PDB entry 7BP6 | X-ray diffraction, 1.58 A resolution | chains C and D of the 3 polymer chains in the assembly

== Chain C ==
Molecule: Histone H2A.6
Organism: Arabidopsis thaliana
UniProt: Q9LD28 (H2A6_ARATH); numbering as in UniProt (aligned over 14-106)
Sequence (93 residues; row label = number of the first residue in the row):
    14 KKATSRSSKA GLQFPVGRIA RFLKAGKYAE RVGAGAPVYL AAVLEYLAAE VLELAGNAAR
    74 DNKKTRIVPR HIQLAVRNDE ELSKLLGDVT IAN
Not modelled in the structure: 14-15, 105-106

== Chain D ==
Molecule: Histone H2B.1
Organism: Arabidopsis thaliana
UniProt: Q9LQQ4 (H2B1_ARATH); residues 51-148 here = UniProt positions 51-148
Sequence (98 residues; each row starts with the number of its first residue):
    51 KKRSKKNVET YKIYIFKVLK QVHPDIGISS KAMGIMNSFI NDIFEKLAQE SSKLARYNKK
   111 PTITSREIQT AVRLVLPGEL AKHAVSEGTK AVTKFTSS
Not modelled in the structure: 51-58
UniProt features mapped onto this chain:
  - cross-link: Lys144 (Glycyl lysine isopeptide (Lys-Gly) (interchain with G-Cter in ubiquitin))

== Interface between chain C and chain D ==
Pairs across the interface - 111 pairs, chain C then chain D:
  Arg19(C) - Phe145(D)
  Lys22(C) - Lys144(D)
  Lys22(C) - Phe145(D)
  Lys22(C) - Ser148(D)
  Ala23(C) - Ala141(D)
  Ala23(C) - Lys144(D)
  Gly24(C) - Lys144(D)
  Gln26(C) - Tyr64(D)
  Gln26(C) - Lys67(D)
  Phe27(C) - Tyr64(D)  hydrophobic
  Phe27(C) - Ile65(D)  hydrophobic
  Phe27(C) - Val68(D)  hydrophobic
  Pro28(C) - Tyr64(D)  hydrophobic
  Ile32(C) - Tyr61(D)  hydrophobic
  Phe35(C) - Tyr61(D)
  Phe35(C) - Phe94(D)  hydrophobic
  Leu36(C) - Phe94(D)
  Leu36(C) - Ala98(D)  hydrophobic
  Tyr41(C) - Phe94(D)
  Tyr41(C) - Glu95(D)  hydrogen bond
  Tyr41(C) - Ala98(D)
  Tyr41(C) - Gln99(D)
  Tyr41(C) - Ser102(D)  hydrogen bond (backbone-side chain)
  Tyr41(C) - Ile113(D)  hydrophobic
  Ala42(C) - Pro111(D)
  Ala42(C) - Ile113(D)  hydrophobic
  Glu43(C) - Pro111(D)  hydrogen bond (backbone-backbone)
  Arg44(C) - Pro111(D)  hydrogen bond (backbone-backbone)
  Arg44(C) - Thr112(D)
  Arg44(C) - Ile113(D)  hydrogen bond (backbone-backbone)
  Val45(C) - Thr112(D)
  Val45(C) - Ile113(D)
  Gly46(C) - Thr112(D)
  Gly46(C) - Ile113(D)  hydrogen bond (backbone-backbone)
  Gly48(C) - Ser115(D)  hydrogen bond (backbone-side chain)
  Gly48(C) - Val142(D)
  Ala49(C) - Ile113(D)
  Ala49(C) - Thr114(D)
  Ala49(C) - Ser115(D)  hydrogen bond (backbone-side chain)
  Ala49(C) - Ile118(D)
  Val51(C) - Ala141(D)
  Val51(C) - Val142(D)
  Tyr52(C) - Ile118(D)  hydrophobic
  Tyr52(C) - Gln119(D)  hydrogen bond
  Tyr52(C) - Val135(D)  hydrogen bond (side chain-backbone)
  Tyr52(C) - Gly138(D)
  Tyr52(C) - Thr139(D)
  Tyr52(C) - Val142(D)  hydrophobic
  Leu53(C) - Phe94(D)  hydrophobic
  Leu53(C) - Leu97(D)  hydrophobic
  Ala55(C) - Glu137(D)
  Ala55(C) - Gly138(D)
  Ala55(C) - Ala141(D)  hydrophobic
  Val56(C) - Leu97(D)  hydrophobic
  Val56(C) - Val122(D)  hydrophobic
  Val56(C) - Ala134(D)
  Leu57(C) - Ile90(D)
  Leu57(C) - Ile93(D)  hydrophobic
  Leu57(C) - Phe94(D)
  Tyr59(C) - Leu130(D)
  Tyr59(C) - His133(D)
  Tyr59(C) - Ala134(D)
  Leu60(C) - Ile93(D)  hydrophobic
  Ala61(C) - Ile90(D)  hydrophobic
  Ala62(C) - Val68(D)  hydrophobic
  Val64(C) - Met86(D)  hydrophobic
  Val64(C) - Phe89(D)  hydrophobic
  Leu65(C) - Ile65(D)
  Leu65(C) - Val68(D)  hydrophobic
  Leu65(C) - Leu69(D)
  Leu65(C) - Val72(D)  hydrophobic
  Leu65(C) - His73(D)  hydrogen bond (backbone-side chain)
  Leu65(C) - Met86(D)  hydrophobic
  Glu66(C) - His73(D)  hydrogen bond (backbone-side chain)
  Gly69(C) - His73(D)
  Gly69(C) - Ile76(D)
  Asn70(C) - His73(D)
  Arg73(C) - His73(D)
  Arg73(C) - Ile76(D)
  Thr78(C) - Asp75(D)
  Thr78(C) - Ile76(D)
  Thr78(C) - Gly77(D)  hydrogen bond (backbone-backbone)
  Arg79(C) - Gly77(D)
  Arg79(C) - Ile78(D)
  Arg79(C) - Ser79(D)
  Ile80(C) - Leu69(D)  hydrophobic
  Ile80(C) - Ile76(D)  hydrophobic
  Ile80(C) - Gly77(D)  hydrogen bond (backbone-backbone)
  Ile80(C) - Ile78(D)
  Ile80(C) - Ser79(D)  hydrogen bond (backbone-backbone)
  Ile80(C) - Ala82(D)
  Val81(C) - Ser79(D)
  Val81(C) - Ala82(D)
  Pro82(C) - Ser79(D)
  Pro82(C) - Lys81(D)
  Pro82(C) - Ala82(D)
  Pro82(C) - Ile85(D)  hydrophobic
  Ile85(C) - Ala82(D)
  Ile85(C) - Ile85(D)  hydrophobic
  Ile85(C) - Phe89(D)  hydrophobic
  Glu94(C) - Pro127(D)
  Glu94(C) - Gly128(D)
  Glu94(C) - Glu129(D)  hydrogen bond (side chain-backbone)
  Glu94(C) - Leu130(D)  hydrogen bond (side chain-backbone)
  Leu95(C) - Leu130(D)  hydrophobic
  Lys97(C) - Pro127(D)
  Leu98(C) - Ile93(D)  hydrophobic
  Leu98(C) - Pro127(D)
  Leu99(C) - Phe89(D)  hydrophobic
  Leu99(C) - Ile93(D)  hydrophobic
  Val102(C) - Phe89(D)  hydrophobic
Also at the interface, not in a pair above, chain C (52 interface residues in all): Leu25, Arg31, Ala47, Glu58, Glu63, Val89
Also at the interface, not in a pair above, chain D (55 interface residues in all): Glu59, Thr60, Gln71, Lys96, Val125, Leu126

== In short ==
Chain C and chain D form an interface of 52 and 55 residues respectively, with 17 hydrogen bonds. Polar
contacts include Tyr41(C)-Glu95(D), Tyr41(C)-Ser102(D) and Gly48(C)-Ser115(D).
Here chain C is Histone H2A.6 and chain D is Histone H2B.1, both from Arabidopsis thaliana. Entry 7BP6
(Structural insights into nucleosome reorganization by NAP1-RELATED PROTEIN 1 (NRP1)) was determined by X-ray
diffraction together with 7BP2, 7BP4, 7BP5 and 7C7X from the same study.
